Entry 6JLZ (X-ray diffraction, 3.35 A resolution); this record covers chains G and M of the 12 polymer chains in the assembly.

== Chain G ==
Name: Probable translation initiation factor eIF-2B subunit delta
From: Schizosaccharomyces pombe (strain 972 / ATCC 24843)
UniProtKB: Q09924 (EI2BD_SCHPO); residues 1-467 here = UniProt positions 1-467
Chain sequence (467 residues; each row starts with the number of its first residue):
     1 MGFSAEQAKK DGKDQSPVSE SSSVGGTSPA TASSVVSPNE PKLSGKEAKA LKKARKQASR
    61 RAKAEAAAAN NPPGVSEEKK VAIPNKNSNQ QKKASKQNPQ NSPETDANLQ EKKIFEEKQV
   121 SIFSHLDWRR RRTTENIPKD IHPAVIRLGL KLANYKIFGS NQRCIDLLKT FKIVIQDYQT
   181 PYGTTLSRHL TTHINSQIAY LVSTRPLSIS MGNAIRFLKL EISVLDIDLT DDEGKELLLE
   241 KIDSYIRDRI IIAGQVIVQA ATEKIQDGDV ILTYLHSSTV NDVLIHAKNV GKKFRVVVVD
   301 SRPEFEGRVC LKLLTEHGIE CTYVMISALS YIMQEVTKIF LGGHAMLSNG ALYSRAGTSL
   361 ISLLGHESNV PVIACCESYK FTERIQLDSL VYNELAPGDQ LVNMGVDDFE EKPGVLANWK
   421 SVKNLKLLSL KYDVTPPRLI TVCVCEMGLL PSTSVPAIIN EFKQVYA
Not modelled in the structure: 1-105, 466-467
UniProt features mapped onto this chain:
  - modified residue: S16 (Phosphoserine), S19 (Phosphoserine), S21 (Phosphoserine), S23 (Phosphoserine), T27 (Phosphothreonine), S28 (Phosphoserine), S37 (Phosphoserine)
  - mutagenesis: D248 (D248K: Increases guanyl-nucleotide exchange factor activity on eIF2)

== Chain M ==
Name: Eukaryotic translation initiation factor 2 subunit alpha
From: Saccharomyces cerevisiae (strain ATCC 204508 / S288c)
UniProtKB: P20459 (IF2A_YEAST); residues 0-303 here correspond to UniProt positions 1-304 (UniProt number = residue number + 1)
Chain sequence (304 residues; each row starts with the number of its first residue; numbering starts at 0):
     0 MSTSHCRFYE NKYPEIDDIV MVNVQQIAEM GAYVKLLEYD NIEGMILLSE LSRRRIRSIQ
    60 KLIRVGKNDV AVVLRVDKEK GYIDLSKRRV SSEDIIKCEE KYQKSKTVHS ILRYCAEKFQ
   120 IPLEELYKTI AWPLSRKFGH AYEAFKLSII DETVWEGIEP PSKDVLDELK NYISKRLTPQ
   180 AVKIRADVEV SCFSYEGIDA IKDALKSAED MSTEQMQVKV KLVAAPLYVL TTQALDKQKG
   240 IEQLESAIEK ITEVITKYGG VCNITMPPKA VTATEDAELQ ALLESKELDN RSDSEDDEDE
   300 SDDE
Not modelled in the structure: 0-1, 117-121, 176-303
Modified residues: S51 (phosphoserine; SEP)
UniProt features mapped onto this chain:
  - modified residue (Phosphoserine): S51, S291, S293
What the authors report for this chain:
  - post-translational modification sites: S51
  - mutagenesis - R63A/K86A: decreased binding to Translation initiation factor eIF-2B subunit alpha

== Interface between chain G and chain M ==
Contacting residue pairs (11):
  I252(G) - K60(M)
  I252(G) - I62(M)  hydrophobic
  V256(G) - Q59(M)
  E446(G) - Q59(M)
  M447(G) - I55(M)  hydrophobic
  S454(G) - R56(M)
  A457(G) - R56(M)
  I458(G) - R56(M)
  E461(G) - R56(M)  salt bridge
  Q464(G) - R54(M)
  V465(G) - R54(M)
Interface residues without a listed pair, chain G (14 interface residues in all): D248, G448, L450, F462

== Overview ==
The interface between chain G and chain M involves 14 residues on one side and 6 on the other, with 1 salt
bridge. Its one salt-bridged contact is E461(G)-R56(M). From the paper: R63A/K86A of chain M reduce binding to
Translation initiation factor eIF-2B subunit alpha; a modification site at S51(M).
Chain G is Probable translation initiation factor eIF-2B subunit delta (Schizosaccharomyces pombe (strain 972
/ ATCC 24843)) and chain M is Eukaryotic translation initiation factor 2 subunit alpha (Saccharomyces
cerevisiae (strain ATCC 204508 / S288c)); the structure, P-eIF2a - eIF2B complex, was determined by X-ray
diffraction, deposited together with 6K71, 6K72 and 6JLY.
